PDB entry 6Q45 | X-ray diffraction, 3.60 A resolution | chains D and G of the 8 polymer chains in the assembly

# Chain D
Name: ATP synthase subunit beta
From: Fusobacterium nucleatum subsp. nucleatum ATCC 25586
Reference sequence: Q8RGE2 (ATPB_FUSNN); residue numbers follow UniProt; this construct covers 1-462
Amino-acid sequence (462 residues; row label = number of the first residue in the row):
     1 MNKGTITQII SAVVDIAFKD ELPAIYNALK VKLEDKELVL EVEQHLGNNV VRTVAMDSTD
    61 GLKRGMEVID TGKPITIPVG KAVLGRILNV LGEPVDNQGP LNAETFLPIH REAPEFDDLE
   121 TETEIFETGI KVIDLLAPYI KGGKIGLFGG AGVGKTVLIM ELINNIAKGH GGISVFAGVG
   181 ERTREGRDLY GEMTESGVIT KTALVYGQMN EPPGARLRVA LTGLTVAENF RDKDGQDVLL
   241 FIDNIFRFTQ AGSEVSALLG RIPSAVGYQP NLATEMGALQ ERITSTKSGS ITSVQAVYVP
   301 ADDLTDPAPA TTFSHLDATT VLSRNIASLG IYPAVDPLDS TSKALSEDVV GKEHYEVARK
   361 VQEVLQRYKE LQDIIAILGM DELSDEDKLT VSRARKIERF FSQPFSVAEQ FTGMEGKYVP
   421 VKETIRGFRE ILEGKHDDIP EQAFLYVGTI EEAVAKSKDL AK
Not modelled in the structure: 461-462
Curated features (UniProtKB/Swiss-Prot):
  - binding site (ATP): Gly-149 to Thr-156
Reported in the primary citation:
  - conformationally variable residues (loop rearrangement): Ala-151 to Gly-154, Phe-411
  - binding site for the ligand ADP: Tyr-332, Phe-411

# Chain G
Name: ATP synthase gamma chain
From: Fusobacterium nucleatum subsp. nucleatum ATCC 25586
Reference sequence: Q8RGE1 (ATPG_FUSNN); numbering as in UniProt (aligned over 1-282)
Amino-acid sequence (282 residues; each row starts with the number of its first residue):
     1 MPGMKEIKSR IKSVQSTRQI TNAMEIVSTT KFKRYSKLVT ESRPYEESMR KILGNIASGV
    61 KNEGHPLFDG RKEVKSIAII VITSDRGLCG SFNSSTLKEL EKLVEKNKNK NITIIPFGRK
   121 AIDFITKRNY EFSESFSKIS PDEMNKIAGE ISEEVVEKYN NHIYDEVYVI YNKFISALRY
   181 DLTCERIIPI TRPEVELNSE YIFEPSTEYI LSALLPRFIN LQIYQAILNN TASEHSARKN
   241 SMSSATDNAD EMIKTLNIKY NRNRQSAITQ EITEIVGGAS AL
Not modelled in the structure: 1

# Chain D / chain G interface
Contacting residue pairs (13):
  Gly-260(D) with Leu-282(G)
  Arg-261(D) with Leu-282(G)
  Pro-263(D) with Ile-275(G)
  Ser-264(D) with Ile-275(G)
  Asp-303(D) with Lys-5(G), salt bridge
  Asp-373(D) with Ser-13(G), hydrogen bond; Ser-16(G)
  Ile-374(D) with Ile-20(G), hydrophobic
  Leu-378(D) with Thr-17(G); Leu-88(G), hydrophobic
  Glu-382(D) with Arg-86(G), salt bridge; Gly-87(G), hydrogen bond (side chain-backbone); Leu-88(G)
Also at the interface, not in a pair above, chain D (14 interface residues in all): Ile-262, Ala-265, Val-266, Thr-305, Ile-377
Also at the interface, not in a pair above, chain G (16 interface residues in all): Thr-21, Met-24, Glu-271, Glu-274, Gly-278, Ala-279
From the paper, about this interface:
  - interface residues, chain G: Ala-23(G)

# Overview
Chain D and chain G form an interface of 14 and 16 residues respectively, with 2 hydrogen bonds and 2 salt
bridges. Polar contacts include Asp-303(D)/Lys-5(G), Glu-382(D)/Arg-86(G) and Asp-373(D)/Ser-13(G). UniProt
lists 8 ATP-binding residues on chain D. From the paper: a binding site for the ligand ADP at Tyr-332(D) and
Phe-411(D); the interface residue Ala-23(G).
Here chain D is ATP synthase subunit beta and chain G is ATP synthase gamma chain, both from Fusobacterium
nucleatum subsp. nucleatum ATCC 25586. Entry 6Q45 (F1-ATPase from Fusobacterium nucleatum) was determined by
X-ray diffraction.
